Entry 1WUJ (X-ray diffraction, 1.40 A resolution); this record covers chains S and L.

# Chain S
Name: Periplasmic [NiFe] hydrogenase small subunit
Organism: Desulfovibrio vulgaris str. 'Miyazaki F'
Notes: EC 1.12.2.1
Reference sequence: P21853 (PHNS_DESVM); residues 1-267 here correspond to UniProt positions 51-317 (UniProt number = residue number + 50)
Chain sequence (267 residues; each row starts with the number of its first residue):
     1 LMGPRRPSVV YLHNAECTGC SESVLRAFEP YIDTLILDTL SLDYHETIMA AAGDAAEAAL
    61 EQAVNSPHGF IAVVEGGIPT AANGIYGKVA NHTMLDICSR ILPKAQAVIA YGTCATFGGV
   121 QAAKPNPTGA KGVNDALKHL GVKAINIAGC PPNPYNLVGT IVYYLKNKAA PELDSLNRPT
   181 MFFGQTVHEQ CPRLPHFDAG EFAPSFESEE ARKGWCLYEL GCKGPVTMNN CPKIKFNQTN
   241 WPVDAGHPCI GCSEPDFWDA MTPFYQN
Ion coordination: 4Fe-4S cluster Fe site 1: Cys17, Cys20, Cys114, Cys150; 4Fe-4S cluster Fe site 2: His188, Cys191, Cys216, Cys222; 3Fe-4S cluster Fe: Cys231, Cys249, Cys252
Ligand contacts:
  - 3Fe-4S cluster (F3S): Val187, Thr227, Asn229, Cys231, Phe236, Trp241, Pro242, Cys249, Ile250, Gly251, Cys252, Ser253
  - 4Fe-4S cluster (SF4), molecule 1: Glu16, Cys17, Thr18, Gly19, Cys20, Glu75, Gly112, Thr113, Cys114, Val120, Gly149, Cys150, Pro151
  - 4Fe-4S cluster (SF4), molecule 2: Val187, His188, Cys191, Arg193, Leu194, Phe197, Cys216, Leu217, Tyr218, Cys222, Gly224, Pro225, Val243

# Chain L
Name: Periplasmic [NiFe] hydrogenase large subunit
Organism: Desulfovibrio vulgaris str. 'Miyazaki F'
Notes: EC 1.12.2.1
Reference sequence: P21852 (PHNL_DESVM); residue numbers follow UniProt; this construct covers 19-552
Chain sequence (534 residues; row label = number of the first residue in the row):
    19 SSYSGPIVVD PVTRIEGHLR IEVEVENGKV KNAYSSSTLF RGLEIILKGR DPRDAQHFTQ
    79 RTCGVCTYTH ALASTRCVDN AVGVHIPKNA TYIRNLVLGA QYLHDHIVHF YHLHALDFVD
   139 VTAALKADPA KAAKVASSIS PRKTTAADLK AVQDKLKTFV ETGQLGPFTN AYFLGGHPAY
   199 YLDPETNLIA TAHYLEALRL QVKAARAMAV FGAKNPHTQF TVVGGVTCYD ALTPQRIAEF
   259 EALWKETKAF VDEVYIPDLL VVAAAYKDWT QYGGTDNFIT FGEFPKDEYD LNSRFFKPGV
   319 VFKRDFKNIK PFDKMQIEEH VRHSWYEGAE ARHPWKGQTQ PKYTDLHGDD RYSWMKAPRY
   379 MGEPMETGPL AQVLIAYSQG HPKVKAVTDA VLAKLGVGPE ALFSTLGRTA ARGIETAVIA
   439 EYVGVMLQEY KDNIAKGDNV ICAPWEMPKQ AEGVGFVNAP RGGLSHWIRI EDGKIGNFQL
   499 VVPSTWTLGP RCDKNKLSPV EASLIGTPVA DAKRPVEILR TVHSFDPCIA CGVH
Modified residues: Cys546 (s-hydroxycysteine; CSO)
Curated features (UniProtKB/Swiss-Prot):
  - binding site (Mg(2+)): Glu62, Leu498, His552
  - binding site (Ni(2+)): Cys81, Cys84, Cys546, Cys549
  - binding site (Fe cation): Cys84, Cys549
Ion coordination: Mg2+: Glu62, Leu498, His552; ni-fe oxidized active center Ni: Cys81, Cys84, Cys546, Cys549
Ligand contacts: ni-fe oxidized active center (NFO): Cys81, Cys84, Thr87, His88, Ala477, Pro478, Arg479, Leu482, Val500, Pro501, Ser502, Cys546, Cys549
What the authors report for this chain:
  - post-translational modification sites: Cys546
  - ni-fe oxidized active center coordination: Cys84, Cys546

# Chain S / chain L interface
Residue-residue contacts (179; chain S residue first):
  Leu1(S) - Gln182(L)
  Leu1(S) - Leu183(L)  hydrogen bond (backbone-backbone)
  Leu1(S) - Gly184(L)  hydrogen bond (backbone-backbone)
  Leu1(S) - Thr187(L)
  Met2(S) - Gln182(L)
  Gly3(S) - Gln182(L)  hydrogen bond (backbone-side chain)
  Pro4(S) - Gln182(L)  hydrogen bond (backbone-side chain)
  Arg5(S) - Gln182(L)
  Arg6(S) - Phe177(L)
  Arg6(S) - Thr180(L)  hydrogen bond
  Arg6(S) - Gln182(L)  hydrogen bond (backbone-side chain)
  His13(S) - His36(L)  hydrogen bond (backbone-side chain)
  Asn14(S) - His36(L)
  Asn14(S) - Leu57(L)
  Ala15(S) - Leu57(L)  hydrophobic
  Glu16(S) - Glu34(L)
  Glu16(S) - His36(L)  salt bridge
  Glu16(S) - Arg59(L)
  Glu16(S) - Ala548(L)
  Cys17(S) - Glu34(L)
  Cys17(S) - Arg59(L)
  Cys17(S) - Arg79(L)
  Cys17(S) - Thr80(L)
  Cys17(S) - Cys81(L)
  Cys17(S) - Gly82(L)  hydrogen bond (backbone-backbone)
  Cys17(S) - His235(L)
  Thr18(S) - Glu34(L)  hydrogen bond
  Thr18(S) - Val83(L)
  Gly19(S) - Gly82(L)
  Gly19(S) - Pro234(L)
  Glu22(S) - Gly82(L)
  Glu22(S) - Val83(L)
  Glu22(S) - His122(L)
  Glu22(S) - Pro234(L)
  Ser23(S) - Pro234(L)
  Leu25(S) - Gln219(L)  hydrogen bond (backbone-side chain)
  Leu25(S) - Val220(L)
  Arg26(S) - His122(L)  hydrogen bond
  Arg26(S) - Gln219(L)  hydrogen bond
  Arg26(S) - Ala223(L)
  Arg26(S) - Asn233(L)
  Phe28(S) - Arg224(L)
  Tyr31(S) - Arg217(L)
  Asp33(S) - Leu216(L)
  Asp33(S) - Arg217(L)  salt bridge
  Thr34(S) - Arg217(L)  hydrogen bond
  Ile36(S) - Phe177(L)
  Leu37(S) - Lys173(L)
  Leu37(S) - Phe177(L)  hydrophobic
  Asp38(S) - Lys173(L)  salt bridge
  Ser41(S) - Gln182(L)
  Leu42(S) - Gly184(L)
  Leu42(S) - Pro185(L)
  Asp43(S) - Gly184(L)
  Tyr44(S) - Pro29(L)
  Glu46(S) - Thr31(L)
  Glu46(S) - Arg32(L)  hydrogen bond (backbone-backbone)
  Glu46(S) - His36(L)  salt bridge
  Thr47(S) - Arg32(L)
  Thr47(S) - Ile33(L)
  Thr47(S) - Leu131(L)
  Ile48(S) - Arg32(L)
  Met49(S) - Thr31(L)
  Met49(S) - Arg32(L)  hydrogen bond (backbone-side chain)
  Met49(S) - Pro185(L)
  Ala50(S) - Arg32(L)  hydrogen bond (backbone-side chain)
  Ala50(S) - Leu134(L)  hydrophobic
  Ala50(S) - Pro185(L)  hydrogen bond (backbone-backbone)
  Ala50(S) - Ala189(L)  hydrophobic
  Ala51(S) - Thr31(L)  hydrogen bond (backbone-side chain)
  Ala51(S) - Thr187(L)
  Ala51(S) - Asn188(L)
  Ala52(S) - Val27(L)  hydrophobic
  Ala52(S) - Pro29(L)
  Ala52(S) - Thr31(L)
  Ala52(S) - Tyr190(L)  hydrogen bond (backbone-side chain)
  Gly53(S) - Val27(L)
  Gly53(S) - Asp28(L)
  Gly53(S) - Pro29(L)  hydrogen bond (backbone-backbone)
  Ala55(S) - Asn188(L)
  Ala58(S) - Asn188(L)
  Ala59(S) - Thr187(L)
  Ala59(S) - Asn188(L)  hydrogen bond (backbone-side chain)
  Gln62(S) - Thr187(L)
  Ile85(S) - Tyr361(L)  hydrophobic
  Tyr86(S) - Thr56(L)
  Tyr86(S) - Leu57(L)
  Tyr86(S) - Phe58(L)  hydrogen bond (backbone-backbone)
  Tyr86(S) - Pro359(L)  hydrophobic
  Tyr86(S) - Trp372(L)  hydrophobic
  Gly87(S) - Thr56(L)
  Gly87(S) - Leu57(L)
  Lys88(S) - Thr56(L)  hydrogen bond (backbone-side chain)
  Lys88(S) - Tyr361(L)  hydrogen bond
  Lys88(S) - Asp363(L)  salt bridge
  Val89(S) - His36(L)
  Ala90(S) - Asp28(L)  hydrogen bond (backbone-side chain)
  Asn91(S) - Asp28(L)
  Asn91(S) - Leu364(L)
  Met94(S) - His36(L)
  Met94(S) - Leu57(L)  hydrophobic
  Val120(S) - Leu61(L)  hydrophobic
  Val120(S) - Ile64(L)
  Gln121(S) - Arg59(L)
  Gln121(S) - Ile64(L)
  Ala123(S) - Ile64(L)
  Ala123(S) - Arg68(L)
  Lys124(S) - Ile64(L)
  Lys124(S) - Arg68(L)  hydrogen bond (backbone-side chain)
  Pro125(S) - Ile63(L)  hydrophobic
  Pro125(S) - Ile64(L)
  Pro127(S) - Arg59(L)
  Pro127(S) - Ile63(L)  hydrophobic
  Pro127(S) - Ile64(L)
  Thr128(S) - Phe58(L)
  Cys150(S) - Arg79(L)  hydrogen bond (backbone-side chain)
  Cys150(S) - Lys232(L)
  Cys150(S) - His235(L)  hydrogen bond (backbone-side chain)
  Pro151(S) - Pro234(L)
  Pro151(S) - His235(L)
  Phe206(S) - Val240(L)  hydrophobic
  Phe206(S) - Thr245(L)
  Phe206(S) - Tyr247(L)  hydrogen bond (backbone-side chain)
  Phe206(S) - Cys460(L)  hydrophobic
  Glu207(S) - Tyr247(L)
  Glu207(S) - Cys460(L)
  Glu207(S) - Pro462(L)
  Ser208(S) - Tyr247(L)
  Ala211(S) - Tyr247(L)
  Arg212(S) - Tyr247(L)
  Arg212(S) - Leu250(L)
  Arg212(S) - Asn457(L)  hydrogen bond (side chain-backbone)
  Phe236(S) - Lys232(L)
  Asn237(S) - Arg224(L)  hydrogen bond (backbone-side chain)
  Asn237(S) - Ala227(L)
  Asn237(S) - Lys232(L)
  Asn237(S) - Asn233(L)  hydrogen bond (side chain-backbone)
  Gln238(S) - Arg224(L)
  Thr239(S) - Arg224(L)
  Thr239(S) - Ala227(L)
  Thr239(S) - Arg254(L)  hydrogen bond
  Thr239(S) - Glu257(L)  hydrogen bond
  Asn240(S) - Ala227(L)  hydrogen bond (side chain-backbone)
  Asn240(S) - Val228(L)  hydrogen bond (side chain-backbone)
  Asn240(S) - Ala231(L)
  Asn240(S) - Arg254(L)
  Trp241(S) - Ala231(L)  hydrogen bond (backbone-backbone)
  Pro242(S) - Ala231(L)  hydrophobic
  Pro242(S) - Lys232(L)
  Pro242(S) - Gln237(L)
  Ala245(S) - Ala231(L)  hydrophobic
  Ala245(S) - Thr245(L)  hydrogen bond (backbone-side chain)
  Ala245(S) - Cys246(L)  hydrogen bond (backbone-backbone)
  Gly246(S) - Thr245(L)
  His247(S) - His75(L)
  His247(S) - Gln237(L)
  His247(S) - Thr239(L)
  His247(S) - Val240(L)
  His247(S) - Thr245(L)
  Pro248(S) - Gln237(L)  hydrogen bond (backbone-side chain)
  Cys249(S) - Gln237(L)
  Ile250(S) - Gln237(L)
  Trp258(S) - Arg68(L)  hydrogen bond (backbone-side chain)
  Trp258(S) - His75(L)
  Trp258(S) - Phe76(L)  hydrophobic
  Trp258(S) - Arg79(L)
  Asp259(S) - Arg68(L)  salt bridge
  Thr262(S) - Arg68(L)
  Thr262(S) - Asp72(L)
  Pro263(S) - Asp69(L)
  Pro263(S) - Asp72(L)
  Phe264(S) - Asp72(L)  hydrogen bond (backbone-side chain)
  Phe264(S) - His75(L)
  Phe264(S) - Phe76(L)  hydrophobic
  Tyr265(S) - Arg71(L)
  Tyr265(S) - Gln74(L)  hydrogen bond
  Tyr265(S) - His75(L)
  Tyr265(S) - Thr239(L)
  Tyr265(S) - Val240(L)
Interface residues without a listed pair, chain S (88 interface residues in all): Ala27, Ile32, Ala56, Glu57, Pro79, Asp244, Gln266
Interface residues without a listed pair, chain L (83 interface residues in all): Gly35, Arg38, Gly60, His130, Gly181, Phe186, Leu213, Phe229, Asp248, Val458, Leu537

# Overview
88 residues of chain S face 83 of chain L across their interface, with 43 hydrogen bonds and 6 salt bridges.
Polar pairs include Glu16(S)-His36(L), Asp33(S)-Arg217(L) and Asp38(S)-Lys173(L). Chain S binds 4Fe-4S cluster
and 3Fe-4S cluster. From the paper: ni-fe oxidized active center coordination by Cys84(L) and Cys546(L); a
modification site at Cys546(L).
Chain S is Periplasmic [NiFe] hydrogenase small subunit and chain L is Periplasmic [NiFe] hydrogenase large
subunit, both from Desulfovibrio vulgaris str. 'Miyazaki F'; the structure, Three-Dimensional Structure Of The
Ni-B State Of [Nife]Hydrogenase From Desulufovibrio Vulgaris Miyazaki F, was determined by X-ray diffraction,
deposited together with 1WUI, 1WUK and 1WUL.
